PDB entry 7PBU | electron microscopy, 3.30 A resolution | chains F and H of the 12 polymer chains in the assembly

[Chain F (and H)]
Protein: Holliday junction ATP-dependent DNA helicase RuvA
From: Salmonella typhimurium
Notes: EC 3.6.4.12; chain H of this document is another copy of the same molecule, construct and numbering; everything in this record applies to it too
UniProt: A0A0M0QTS9 (A0A0M0QTS9_SALTM); residues 2-133 here = UniProt positions 2-133
Sequence (133 residues; each row starts with the number of its first residue):
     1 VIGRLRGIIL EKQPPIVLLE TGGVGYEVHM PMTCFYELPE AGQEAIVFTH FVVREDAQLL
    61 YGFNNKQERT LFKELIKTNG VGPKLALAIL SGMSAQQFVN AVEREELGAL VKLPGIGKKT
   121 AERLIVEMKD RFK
Sequence notes: expression tag (1)

[How chain F and chain H interact]
Pairs across the interface (17; chain F residue first):
  V1(F) - G25(H)
  V1(F) - Y26(H)
  V1(F) - E27(H)  hydrogen bond (backbone-backbone)
  V1(F) - Q58(H)
  I2(F) - G25(H)
  G3(F) - G25(H)  hydrogen bond (backbone-backbone)
  R4(F) - L10(H)
  R4(F) - E20(H)  salt bridge
  R4(F) - G23(H)
  R4(F) - V24(H)
  R4(F) - G25(H)  hydrogen bond (backbone-backbone)
  L5(F) - G23(H)
  R6(F) - E20(H)  salt bridge
  R6(F) - G23(H)  hydrogen bond (backbone-backbone)
  F51(F) - Q58(H)
  V53(F) - D56(H)
  K66(F) - E11(H)  salt bridge
Other interface residues (no listed pair), chain F (12 interface residues in all): T21, F48, Q58
Other interface residues (no listed pair), chain H (13 interface residues in all): G22, E55, L59

[In short]
12 residues of chain F and 13 residues of chain H are in contact; the contacts include 4 hydrogen bonds and 3
salt bridges. Among the polar pairs are R4(F)-E20(H), R6(F)-E20(H) and K66(F)-E11(H).
Both chains are Holliday junction ATP-dependent DNA helicase RuvA (Salmonella typhimurium). Entry 7PBU (RuvAB
branch migration motor complexed to the Holliday junction - RuvA-HJ core [t2 dataset]) was determined by
electron microscopy (same publication as 7PBL, 7PBM, 7PBN, 7PBO, 7PBP, 7PBQ and 3 further entries).
